8RYG - chain A; structure by X-ray diffraction, 2.10 A resolution.

[Chain A]
Molecule: Methyltransferase domain-containing protein
Source organism: Cystobacter sp
UniProt: A0A2S1TM86 (A0A2S1TM86_9BACT); numbering as in UniProt (aligned over 2-237)
Sequence (236 residues; row label = number of the first residue in the row):
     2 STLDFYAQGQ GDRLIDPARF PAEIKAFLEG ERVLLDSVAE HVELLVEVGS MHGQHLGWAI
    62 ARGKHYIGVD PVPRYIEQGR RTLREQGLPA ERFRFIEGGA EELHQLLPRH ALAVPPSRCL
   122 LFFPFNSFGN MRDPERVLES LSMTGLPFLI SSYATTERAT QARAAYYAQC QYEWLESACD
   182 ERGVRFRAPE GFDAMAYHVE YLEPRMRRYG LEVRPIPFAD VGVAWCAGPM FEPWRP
Not modelled in the structure: 234-237
Residues lining bound ligands: S-adenosylhomocysteine (SAH): Tyr7, Leu15, Val49, Gly50, Met52, Val70, Asp71, Pro72, Val73, Tyr76, Gly99, Gly100, Ala101, Glu102, Phe126, Asn127, Ser128, Asn131, Met132, Tyr154, Tyr167, Tyr168, Ala195

[Summary]
Bound to chain A: S-adenosylhomocysteine.
Chain A is Methyltransferase domain-containing protein (Cystobacter sp); the structure, VioH in complex with
SAH from Cystobacter Violaceus, was determined by X-ray diffraction together with 8RYD, 8RYE and 8RYF from the
same study.
